PDB entry 2C38 | X-ray diffraction, 3.10 A resolution | chains C and F of the 6 polymer chains in the assembly

[Chain C]
Name: Probable exosome complex exonuclease 2
From: Sulfolobus solfataricus
Notes: EC 3.1.13.-
Reference sequence: Q9UXC0 (ECX2_SULSO); residues 1-275 here = UniProt positions 1-275
Amino-acid sequence (275 residues; numbered 1 to 275; the number before each row is that of its first residue):
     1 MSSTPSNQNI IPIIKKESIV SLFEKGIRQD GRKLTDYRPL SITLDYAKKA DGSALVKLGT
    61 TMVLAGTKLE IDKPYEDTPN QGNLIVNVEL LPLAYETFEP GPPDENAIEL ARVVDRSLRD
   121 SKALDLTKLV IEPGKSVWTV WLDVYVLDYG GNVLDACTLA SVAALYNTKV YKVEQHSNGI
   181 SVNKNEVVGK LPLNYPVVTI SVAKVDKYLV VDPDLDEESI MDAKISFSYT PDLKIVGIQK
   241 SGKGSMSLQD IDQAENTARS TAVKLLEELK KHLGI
Unresolved in the structure: 176-179
UniProt features mapped onto this chain:
  - mutagenesis: Arg-112 (R112E: Abolishes exoribonuclease activity of the complex; when associated with E-116), Arg-116 (R116E: Abolishes exoribonuclease activity of the complex; when associated with E-112), Glu-218 (E218A: Does not change activity)

[Chain F]
Name: Probable exosome complex exonuclease 1
From: Sulfolobus solfataricus
Notes: EC 3.1.13.-
Reference sequence: Q9UXC2 (ECX1_SULSO); numbering as in UniProt (aligned over 1-248)
Amino-acid sequence (248 residues; row label = number of the first residue in the row):
     1 MREMLQVERP KLILDDGKRT DGRKPDELRS IKIELGVLKN ADGSAIFEMG NTKAIAAVYG
    61 PKEMHPRHLS LPDRAVLRVR YHMTPFSTDE RKNPAPSRRE IELSKVIREA LESAVLVELF
   121 PRTAIDVFTE ILQADAGSRL VSLMAASLAL ADAGIPMRDL IAGVAVGKAD GVIILDLNET
   181 EDMWGEADMP IAMMPSLNQV TLFQLNGSMT PDEFRQAFDL AVKGINIIYN LEREALKSKY
   241 VEFKEEGV
Unresolved in the structure: 1-7
UniProt features mapped onto this chain:
  - mutagenesis: Arg-98 (R98E: Abolishes exoribonuclease activity; when associated with E-99), Arg-99 (R99E: Abolishes exoribonuclease activity; when associated with E-98), Asp-182 (D182A: Abolishes both exoribonuclease and polyadenylation activities)
Small-molecule neighbours: adenosine monophosphate (AMP): Met-83, Thr-88, Arg-98, Arg-99, Ala-134, Asp-135, Ala-136, Ser-138, Arg-139, Glu-179, Asp-182, Met-183, Asp-188

[How chain C and chain F interact]
Pairs across the interface - 51 pairs, chain C then chain F:
  Tyr-46(C) / Gln-133(F)
  Ala-47(C) / Phe-86(F)  hydrophobic
  Lys-48(C) / Gln-133(F)  hydrogen bond (backbone-side chain)
  Lys-49(C) / Phe-86(F)
  Lys-49(C) / Ser-87(F)
  Lys-49(C) / Thr-88(F)
  Lys-49(C) / Asp-89(F)
  Lys-49(C) / Ala-134(F)  hydrogen bond (side chain-backbone)
  Lys-49(C) / Asp-135(F)  salt bridge
  Ala-50(C) / Phe-86(F)
  Thr-60(C) / Lys-39(F)
  Met-62(C) / Val-37(F)
  Leu-64(C) / Phe-86(F)  hydrophobic
  Leu-64(C) / Leu-132(F)  hydrophobic
  Gly-66(C) / Phe-86(F)
  Lys-68(C) / Thr-88(F)
  Lys-68(C) / Asp-89(F)  hydrogen bond (side chain-backbone)
  Lys-68(C) / Arg-91(F)
  Glu-70(C) / Arg-91(F)
  Glu-89(C) / Pro-94(F)
  Leu-91(C) / Glu-130(F)
  Pro-92(C) / Tyr-59(F)
  Pro-92(C) / Arg-80(F)
  Pro-92(C) / Phe-128(F)  hydrophobic
  Leu-93(C) / Ala-57(F)  hydrophobic
  Leu-93(C) / Tyr-59(F)  hydrogen bond (backbone-side chain)
  Leu-93(C) / Phe-128(F)  hydrophobic
  Leu-93(C) / Glu-130(F)
  Ala-94(C) / Asn-40(F)
  Ala-94(C) / Tyr-59(F)
  Tyr-95(C) / Asn-40(F)
  Tyr-95(C) / Tyr-59(F)  hydrogen bond (backbone-side chain)
  Glu-96(C) / Tyr-59(F)
  Glu-96(C) / Lys-62(F)
  Pro-100(C) / Phe-128(F)  hydrophobic
  Trp-141(C) / Arg-91(F)
  Asp-143(C) / Pro-85(F)
  Asp-143(C) / Phe-86(F)
  Asp-143(C) / Arg-91(F)  salt bridge
  Tyr-145(C) / His-82(F)
  Tyr-145(C) / Thr-84(F)
  Tyr-145(C) / Pro-85(F)
  Tyr-145(C) / Pro-94(F)
  Tyr-145(C) / Glu-130(F)
  Leu-147(C) / Leu-38(F)
  Asp-148(C) / Leu-38(F)
  Asp-148(C) / Lys-39(F)  hydrogen bond (side chain-backbone)
  Asp-148(C) / Asn-40(F)  hydrogen bond (side chain-backbone)
  Tyr-149(C) / Asn-40(F)  hydrogen bond (backbone-side chain)
  Lys-184(C) / Asp-89(F)  hydrogen bond (side chain-backbone)
  Leu-215(C) / Asn-40(F)
Interface residues without a listed pair, chain C (32 interface residues in all): Ala-65, Asn-87, Gly-101, Pro-102, Gly-150
Interface residues without a listed pair, chain F (29 interface residues in all): Ile-46, Ile-55, Glu-90, Ala-95, Pro-96, Glu-179

[Overview]
Chain C and chain F form an interface of 32 and 29 residues respectively; the contacts include 9 hydrogen
bonds and 2 salt bridges. Polar contacts include Lys-49(C)/Asp-135(F), Asp-143(C)/Arg-91(F) and
Lys-48(C)/Gln-133(F). Ligands of chain F: adenosine monophosphate.
Here chain C is Probable exosome complex exonuclease 2 and chain F is Probable exosome complex exonuclease 1,
both from Sulfolobus solfataricus. Entry 2C38 (RNase PH core of the archaeal exosome in complex with A5 RNA)
was determined by X-ray diffraction, deposited together with 2C37 and 2C39.
